8D2U - chains A and B of the 3 polymer chains in the assembly; structure by electron microscopy, 3.30 A resolution.

== Chain A ==
Name: Sodium-dependent lysophosphatidylcholine symporter 1-B
Organism: Danio rerio
UniProt: Q6DEJ6 (NLS1B_DANRE); residue numbers follow UniProt; this construct covers 22-509
Chain sequence (508 residues; each row starts with the number of its first residue):
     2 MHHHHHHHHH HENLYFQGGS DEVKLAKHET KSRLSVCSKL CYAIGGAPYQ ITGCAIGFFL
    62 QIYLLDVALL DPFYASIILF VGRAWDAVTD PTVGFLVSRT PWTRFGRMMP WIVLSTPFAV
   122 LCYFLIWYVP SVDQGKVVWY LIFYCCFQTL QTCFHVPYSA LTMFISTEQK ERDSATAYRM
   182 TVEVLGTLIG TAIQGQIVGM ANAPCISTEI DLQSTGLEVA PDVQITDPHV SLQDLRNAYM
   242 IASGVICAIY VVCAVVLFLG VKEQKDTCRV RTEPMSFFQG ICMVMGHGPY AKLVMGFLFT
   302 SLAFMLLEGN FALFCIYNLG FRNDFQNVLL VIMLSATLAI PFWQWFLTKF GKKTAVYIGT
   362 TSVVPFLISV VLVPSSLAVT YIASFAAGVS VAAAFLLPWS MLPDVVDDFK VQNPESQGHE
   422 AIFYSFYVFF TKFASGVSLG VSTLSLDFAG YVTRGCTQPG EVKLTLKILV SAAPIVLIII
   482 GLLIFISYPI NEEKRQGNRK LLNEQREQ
Unresolved in the structure: 2-32, 215-229, 508-509
Sequence notes: initiating methionine (2); expression tag (3-21); engineered mutation Gln214 (Asn in Q6DEJ6), Gln225 (Asn in Q6DEJ6), Gln509 (Asn in Q6DEJ6)
Metal / ion sites: Na+: Asp87, Gln149 (together with LysoPC(18:3(9Z,12Z,15Z)))
Ligand contacts: LysoPC(18:3(9Z,12Z,15Z)) (ZGS; [(2R)-2-oxidanyl-3-[oxidanyl-[2-(trimethyl-$l4-azanyl)ethoxy]phosphoryl]oxy-propyl] (9Z,12Z,15Z)-octadeca-9,12,15-trienoate): Tyr50, Gln51, Gly54, Ile57, Phe59, Arg84, Asp87, Tyr145, Phe148, Gln149, Gln152, Thr188, Phe305, Met306, Leu308, Glu309, Phe312, Ile333, Met334, Ala388, Val392, Phe396, Val429, Thr432, Lys433
From the paper describing this entry:
  - binding site for LysoPC(18:3(9Z,12Z,15Z)): Tyr50, Gln51, Phe59, Arg84, Asp87, Gln149, Gln152, Leu308, Phe312, Ile333, Phe396, Thr432, Lys433
  - conformationally variable residues (order/disorder transition): Phe396, Trp400

== Chain B ==
Name: FAB light chain
Organism: Mus musculus
Notes: antibody fragment or engineered binder
Chain sequence (201 residues; row label = number of the first residue in the row):
     1 ALDINSPEAE KNAKGARARI TCNAGNQVGS AVAWFNQRPG DPASLLTYWA ATEKGVAGKQ
    61 SAQGASTKFS MSSAGPEAPS LSSYWCLLFE KGAFSFGGSK LNPREGAGPQ ASILPPSADL
   121 NTSGGAAVVC FLPNWYGNIT VQWKTEAPQS QANMSWPGQA GANAAYAMAA VLAITKGDYG
   181 PGSFTCNASN RGTGPFAMSL N
Disulfide bonds: Cys22-Cys86, Cys130-Cys186

== Chain A / chain B interface ==
Contacting residue pairs (19):
  Leu70(A) - Trp49(B)  hydrophobic
  Asp134(A) - Ala51(B)
  Asp134(A) - Thr52(B)
  Asp134(A) - Glu53(B)  hydrogen bond (backbone-backbone)
  Gln135(A) - Glu53(B)
  Gln135(A) - Gly55(B)
  Pro205(A) - Gln27(B)
  Cys206(A) - Glu90(B)
  Ile207(A) - Trp49(B)  hydrophobic
  Ile207(A) - Phe89(B)
  Ile207(A) - Glu90(B)
  Ser208(A) - Glu90(B)  hydrogen bond (backbone-backbone)
  Ser208(A) - Lys91(B)
  Ser208(A) - Gly92(B)
  Thr209(A) - Gly92(B)
  Glu210(A) - Phe94(B)
  Leu233(A) - Gly29(B)
  Leu233(A) - Ser30(B)
  Thr454(A) - Trp49(B)
Also at the interface, not in a pair above, chain A (13 interface residues in all): Leu213, Ser232
Also at the interface, not in a pair above, chain B (15 interface residues in all): Lys54, Ala93

== Overview ==
13 residues of chain A face 15 of chain B across their interface, with 2 hydrogen bonds. Main-chain hydrogen
bonds include Asp134(A)-Glu53(B) and Ser208(A)-Glu90(B). Bound to chain A: LysoPC(18:3(9Z,12Z,15Z)). Asp87(A)
and Gln149(A) form the Na+ site. The paper reports a binding site for LysoPC(18:3(9Z,12Z,15Z)) at Tyr50(A),
Gln51(A) and Phe59(A) among others; conformational variability at Phe396(A) and Trp400(A).
Chain A is Sodium-dependent lysophosphatidylcholine symporter 1-B (Danio rerio) and chain B is FAB light chain
(Mus musculus); the structure, Zebrafish MFSD2A isoform B in inward open ligand 1A conformation, was
determined by electron microscopy (same publication as 8D2S, 8D2T, 8D2V, 8D2W and 8D2X).
